PDB entry 4K5Q | X-ray diffraction, 1.49 A resolution | chain A

== Chain A ==
Name: Lipase B
From: Candida antarctica
Notes: EC 3.1.1.3
UniProt: P41365 (LIPB_CANAR); residues 1-317 here correspond to UniProt positions 26-342 (UniProt number = residue number + 25)
Sequence (325 residues; row label = number of the first residue in the row):
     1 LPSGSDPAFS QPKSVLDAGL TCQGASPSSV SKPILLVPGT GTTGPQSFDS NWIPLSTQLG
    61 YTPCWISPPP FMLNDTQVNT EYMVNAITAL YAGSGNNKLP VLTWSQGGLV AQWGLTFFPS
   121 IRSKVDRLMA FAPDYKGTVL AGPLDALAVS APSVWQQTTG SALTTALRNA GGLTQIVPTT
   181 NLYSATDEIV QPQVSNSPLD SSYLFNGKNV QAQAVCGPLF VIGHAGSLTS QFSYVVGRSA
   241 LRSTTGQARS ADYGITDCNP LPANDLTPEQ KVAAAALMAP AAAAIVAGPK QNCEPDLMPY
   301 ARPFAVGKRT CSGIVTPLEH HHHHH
Disordered / not traced: 318-325
Sequence notes: engineered mutation G223 (Asp248 in P41365), M278 (Leu303 in P41365); expression tag (318-325)
Curated features (UniProtKB/Swiss-Prot):
  - active site: S105, D187, H224
  - glycosylation: N74 (N-linked (GlcNAc...) asparagine)
Cystine bridges: C22-C64, C216-C258, C293-C311
Reported in the primary citation:
  - contacts within the chain: P268-K271, K271-A274, A274-A276, A275-L277, A276-A279, L277-A279, W104-M278
  - conformationally variable residues (helix shift): P268, K271, A274, A275, A276, L277, A279
  - mutagenesis - D223G/L278M (13-fold): increased stability in response to 48  degC
  - mutagenesis - D223G/L278M, D223G, L278M: increased stability in response to urea
  - catalytic residues: S105, D187, H224 (citing earlier work)
  - mutagenesis - A281E: unchanged stability
  - mutagenesis - L278M (2.0-fold), A281F, I285F: increased catalytic activity

== Summary ==
Curated annotation (UniProt) lists 3 active-site residues. The paper reports catalytic residues S105, D187 and
H224; D223G/L278M, D223G and L278M increase stability in response to urea; 6 substitutions were tested in all.
Chain A is Lipase B (Candida antarctica); the structure, Crystal structure of CALB mutant DGLM from Candida
antarctica, was determined by X-ray diffraction, deposited together with 4K6G, 4K6H and 4K6K.
